Entry 4CIV (X-ray diffraction, 2.90 A resolution); this record covers chain A.

# Chain A
Name: 3-dehydroquinate dehydratase
Source organism: Mycobacterium tuberculosis
Notes: EC 4.2.1.10
UniProt: P0A4Z6 (AROQ_MYCTU); residues 1-146 here correspond to UniProt positions 2-147 (UniProt number = residue number + 1)
Chain sequence (146 residues; each row starts with the number of its first residue):
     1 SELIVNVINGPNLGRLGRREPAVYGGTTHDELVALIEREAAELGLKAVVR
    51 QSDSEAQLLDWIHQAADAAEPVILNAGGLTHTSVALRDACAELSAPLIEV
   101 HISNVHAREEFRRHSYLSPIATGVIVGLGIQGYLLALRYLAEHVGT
Disordered / not traced: 1-2, 20-24, 145-146
Residues lining bound ligands: 48P ((1R,4R,5R)-1,4,5-trihydroxy-3-hydroxymethylcyclohex-2-ene-1-carboxylic acid): Pro-11, Asn-12, Leu-13, Arg-19, Asn-75, Gly-77, Gly-78, His-81, Asp-88, Val-100, His-101, Ile-102, Ser-103, Val-105, Arg-108, Arg-112
What the authors report for this chain:
  - binding site for 48P: Arg-19
  - catalytic residues: Arg-19, Tyr-24, Asp-88, His-101 (citing earlier work)

# Overview
Bound to chain A: compound 48P. The paper reports catalytic residues Arg-19, Tyr-24 and Asp-88 among others; a
binding site for 48P at Arg-19.
Chain A is 3-dehydroquinate dehydratase (Mycobacterium tuberculosis); the structure, Crystal structure of
Mycobacterium tuberculosis type 2 dehydroquinase in complex with
(1R,4R,5R)-1,4,5-trihydroxy-3-hydroxymethylcyclohex-2-ene-1-carboxylic acid, was determined by X-ray
diffraction (same publication as 4CIW and 4CIY).
